Entry 3SBJ (X-ray diffraction, 2.10 A resolution); this record covers chains A and C of the 3 polymer chains in the assembly.

== Chain A ==
Name: Formamidopyrimidine-DNA glycosylase
Source organism: Geobacillus stearothermophilus
Reference sequence: P84131 (P84131_GEOSE); residues 2-274 here = UniProt positions 2-274
Chain sequence (273 residues; numbered 2 to 274; the number before each row is that of its first residue):
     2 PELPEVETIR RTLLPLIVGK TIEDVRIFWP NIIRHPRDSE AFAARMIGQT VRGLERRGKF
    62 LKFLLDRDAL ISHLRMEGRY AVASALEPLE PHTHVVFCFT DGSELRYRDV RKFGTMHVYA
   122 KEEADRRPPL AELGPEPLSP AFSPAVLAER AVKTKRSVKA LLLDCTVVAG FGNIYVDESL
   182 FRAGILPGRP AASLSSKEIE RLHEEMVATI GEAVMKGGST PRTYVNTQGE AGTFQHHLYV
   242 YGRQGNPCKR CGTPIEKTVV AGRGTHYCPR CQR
Unresolved in the structure: 217-237
Sequence notes: conflict Glu3 (Gln in P84131); engineered mutation Cys166 (Gln in P84131), Pro222 (Val in P84131)
Bound ions: Zn2+: Cys249, Cys252, Cys269, Cys272

== Chain C ==
Molecule: 11-nt DNA strand
Sequence (11 nucleotides; numbered 5 to 15; the number before each row is that of its first residue):
     5 CCTGGTXTAC C
Modified residues: CX2 (2'-deoxy-5'-O-{(R)-hydroxy[(2-sulfanylethyl)amino]phosphoryl}cytidine) at position 11

== Interface between chain A and chain C ==
Pairs across the interface (21; chain A residue first):
  Lys60(A) - DG9(C)  sugar contact
  Phe61(A) - CX2_11(C)  phosphate contact
  His74(A) - DG9(C)  hydrogen bond to the phosphate
  His74(A) - DT10(C)  salt bridge to the phosphate
  Arg76(A) - DG9(C)  base contact
  Arg76(A) - DT10(C)  hydrogen bond to the sugar
  Met77(A) - DT7(C)  base contact
  Met77(A) - DG8(C)  phosphate contact
  Phe114(A) - DG8(C)  base contact
  Pro130(A) - CX2_11(C)  base contact
  Glu133(A) - CX2_11(C)  base contact
  Leu134(A) - CX2_11(C)  base contact
  Leu164(A) - DT10(C)  base contact
  Cys166(A) - DT10(C)  sugar contact
  Cys166(A) - CX2_11(C)  base contact
  Thr167(A) - CX2_11(C)  base contact
  Gly173(A) - DG9(C)  phosphate contact
  Asn174(A) - DG8(C)  phosphate contact
  Asn174(A) - DG9(C)  hydrogen bond to the phosphate
  Arg264(A) - DG8(C)  salt bridge to the phosphate
  Arg264(A) - DG9(C)  salt bridge to the phosphate
Also at the interface, not in a pair above, chain A (19 interface residues in all): Glu3, Ala132, Tyr242, Gly265

== Overview ==
Chain A and chain C form an interface of 19 and 5 residues respectively; the contacts include 3 hydrogen bonds
and 3 salt bridges. Polar pairs include Arg76(A)-DT10(C), His74(A)-DG9(C) and Asn174(A)-DG9(C). Cys249(A),
Cys252(A), Cys269(A) and Cys272(A) coordinate Zn2+.
Here chain A is Formamidopyrimidine-DNA glycosylase (Geobacillus stearothermophilus) and chain C is an 11-nt
DNA strand. Entry 3SBJ (MutM slanted complex 7) was determined by X-ray diffraction, deposited together with
3SAR, 3SAS, 3SAT, 3SAU and 3SAW.
